PDB entry 4AC5 | X-ray diffraction, 8.20 A resolution (very low resolution: no residue pairs are listed; an interface is given only as per-side residue counts) | chains L and M of the 4 polymer chains in the assembly

== Chain L ==
Protein: Reaction center protein L chain
Organism: Blastochloris viridis
UniProt: P06009 (RCEL_RHOVI); residues 0-273 here correspond to UniProt positions 1-274 (UniProt number = residue number + 1)
Chain sequence (274 residues; row label = number of the first residue in the row; numbering starts at 0):
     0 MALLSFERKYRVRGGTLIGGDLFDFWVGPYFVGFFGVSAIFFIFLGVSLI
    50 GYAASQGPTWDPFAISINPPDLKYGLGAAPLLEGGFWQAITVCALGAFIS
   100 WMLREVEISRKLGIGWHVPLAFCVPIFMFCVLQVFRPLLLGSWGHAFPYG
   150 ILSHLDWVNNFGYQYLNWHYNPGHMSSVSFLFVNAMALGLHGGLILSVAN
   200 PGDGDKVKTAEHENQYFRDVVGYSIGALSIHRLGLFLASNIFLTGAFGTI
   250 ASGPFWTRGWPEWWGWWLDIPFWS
Unresolved in the structure: 0
UniProt features mapped onto this chain:
  - binding site ((7R,8Z)-bacteriochlorophyll b): His153, His173
  - binding site (Fe cation): His190, His230
  - binding site (a ubiquinone): Phe216
Ion coordination: bacteriochlorophyll b Mg near His173 (its only coordinating residue here); Fe2+: His190, His230 (shared with His217(M), Glu232(M), His264(M) of chain M)
Small-molecule neighbours:
  - bacteriochlorophyll b (BCB), molecule 1: Val46, Ile49, Phe97, Phe128, Leu131, Phe146, Ile150, Leu151, His153, Leu154, Val157
  - bacteriochlorophyll b (BCB), molecule 2: Phe97, Phe121, Pro124, Ile125, Met127, Phe128, Leu131, Val157, Asn158, Phe160, Gly161, Tyr162, Trp167, His168, Asn170, Gly172, His173, Ser176, Val177, Leu180, Phe181, Ile240, Phe241, Gly244, Ala245, Gly247, Thr248
  - bacteriochlorophyll b (BCB), molecule 3: Val157, Tyr162, His168, Leu180, Phe181
  - bacteriochlorophyll b (BCB), molecule 4: His168, His173, Met174, Val177, Ser178, Phe181, Val182, Met185
  - bacteriopheophytin b (BPB), molecule 1: Phe41, Ile42, Gly45, Ile49, Ile89, Cys92, Ala93, Ala96, Phe97, Trp100, Glu104, Val117, Ala120, Phe121, Val123, Pro124, Phe128, Tyr148, Gly149, Ile150, His153, Ala237, Ser238, Phe241
  - bacteriopheophytin b (BPB), molecule 2: Phe181, Ala184, Met185, Leu189, Val219, Val220
  - menaquinone-7 (MQ7): Val26, Tyr29, Phe30, Val31, Gly35, Ile39, Ile42, Trp100, Arg103

== Chain M ==
Protein: Reaction center protein M chain
Organism: Blastochloris viridis
UniProt: P06010 (RCEM_RHOVI); residues 0-323 here correspond to UniProt positions 1-324 (UniProt number = residue number + 1)
Chain sequence (324 residues; row label = number of the first residue in the row; numbering starts at 0):
     0 MADYQTIYTQIQARGPHITVSGEWGDNDRVGKPFYSYWLGKIGDAQIGPI
    50 YLGASGIAAFAFGSTAILIILFNMAAEVHFDPLQFFRQFFWLGLYPPKAQ
   100 YGMGIPPLHDGGWWLMAGLFMTLSLGSWWIRVYSRARALGLGTHIAWNFA
   150 AAIFFVLCIGCIHPTLVGSWSEGVPFGIWPHIDWLTAFSIRYGNFYYCPW
   200 HGFSIGFAYGCGLLFAAHGATILAVARFGGDREIEQITDRGTAVERAALF
   250 WRWTIGFNATIESVHRWGWFFSLMVMVSASVGILLTGTFVDNWYLWCVKH
   300 GAAPDYPAYLPATPDPASLPGAPK
Unresolved in the structure: 0
Modified residues: Met0 (N-formylmethionine; FME)
UniProt features mapped onto this chain:
  - binding site ((7R,8Z)-bacteriochlorophyll b): His180, His200
  - binding site (Fe cation): His217, Glu232, His264
  - binding site (a ubiquinone): Trp250
Ion coordination: bacteriochlorophyll b Mg near His200 (its only coordinating residue here); Fe2+: His217, Glu232, His264 (shared with His190(L), His230(L) of chain L)
Small-molecule neighbours:
  - bacteriochlorophyll b (BCB), molecule 1: Gly62, Ala65, Ile66, Phe119, Met120, Ser123, Leu124, Phe148, Ala151, Ile152, Phe154, Val155, Ile158, Trp183, Leu184, Thr185, Phe187, Ser188, Phe194, Tyr195, His200, Ser203, Ile204, Ala207, Tyr208, Val274, Met275, Ala278, Gly281, Ile282
  - bacteriochlorophyll b (BCB), molecule 2: Met120, Phe154, Val155, Ile158, Val173, Ile177, Trp178, His180, Ile181, Trp183, Leu184
  - bacteriochlorophyll b (BCB), molecule 3: Leu184, Tyr195, Tyr208
  - bacteriochlorophyll b (BCB), molecule 4: Tyr195, His200, Gly201, Ile204, Gly205, Tyr208, Gly209, Leu212, Phe270
  - bacteriopheophytin b (BPB), molecule 1: Ala58, Phe59, Gly62, Ser63, Ile66, Leu67, Ser123, Leu124, Trp127, Val131, Ile144, Asn147, Phe148, Ala151, Ser271, Val274, Met275
  - bacteriopheophytin b (BPB), molecule 2: Tyr208, Gly211, Leu212, Ala215, Ala216, Trp250, Thr253, Ile254
  - menaquinone-7 (MQ7): Leu213, Ala216, His217, Thr220, Val243, Ala246, Ala247, Trp250, Thr253, Ile254, Phe256, Asn257, Ala258, Thr259, Ile260, Val263, Trp266, Phe270
  - 15-cis-1,2-dihydroneurosporene (NS5): Ile66, Leu70, Met73, Phe88, Leu114, Gly117, Leu118, Met120, Thr121, Val155, Leu156, Ile158, Gly159, Cys160, Trp169, Val173, Pro174, Phe175, Gly176, Ile177, His180

== How chain L and chain M interact ==
At this resolution (8 A) residue pairs are not listed: 89 residues of chain L and 92 of chain M lie at the interface.

== Overview ==
89 residues of chain L and 92 residues of chain M are in contact. Bacteriochlorophyll b, bacteriopheophytin b
and menaquinone-7 are bound between chain L and chain M. Chain M binds 15-cis-1,2-dihydroneurosporene.
Chain L is Reaction center protein L chain and chain M is Reaction center protein M chain, both from
Blastochloris viridis; the structure, Lipidic sponge phase crystal structure of the Bl. viridis reaction
centre solved using serial femtosecond crystallography, was determined by X-ray diffraction.
